Entry 5MY1 (electron microscopy, 7.60 A resolution (low resolution: residue-level contacts below are approximate; hydrogen-bond / salt-bridge calls are withheld)); this record covers chains A and I of the 26 polymer chains in the assembly.

Chain A:
Molecule: 16S ribosomal RNA
Organism: Escherichia coli K-12
Sequence (1542 nucleotides; row label = number of the first residue in the row):
     1 AAAUUGAAGAGUUUGAUCAUGGCUCAGAUUGAACGCUGGCGGCAGGCCUA
    51 ACACAUGCAAGUCGAACGGUAACAGGAAGAAGCUUGCUUCUUUGCUGACG
   101 AGUGGCGGACGGGUGAGUAAUGUCUGGGAAACUGCCUGAUGGAGGGGGAU
   151 AACUACUGGAAACGGUAGCUAAUACCGCAUAACGUCGCAAGACCAAAGAG
   201 GGGGACCUUCGGGCCUCUUGCCAUCGGAUGUGCCCAGAUGGGAUUAGCUA
   251 GUAGGUGGGGUAACGGCUCACCUAGGCGACGAUCCCUAGCUGGUCUGAGA
   301 GGAUGACCAGCCACACUGGAACUGAGACACGGUCCAGACUCCUACGGGAG
   351 GCAGCAGUGGGGAAUAUUGCACAAUGGGCGCAAGCCUGAUGCAGCCAUGC
   401 CGCGUGUAUGAAGAAGGCCUUCGGGUUGUAAAGUACUUUCAGCGGGGAGG
   451 AAGGGAGUAAAGUUAAUACCUUUGCUCAUUGACGUUACCCGCAGAAGAAG
   501 CACCGGCUAACUCCGUGCCAGCAGCCGCGGUAAUACGGAGGGUGCAAGCG
   551 UUAAUCGGAAUUACUGGGCGUAAAGCGCACGCAGGCGGUUUGUUAAGUCA
   601 GAUGUGAAAUCCCCGGGCUCAACCUGGGAACUGCAUCUGAUACUGGCAAG
   651 CUUGAGUCUCGUAGAGGGGGGUAGAAUUCCAGGUGUAGCGGUGAAAUGCG
   701 UAGAGAUCUGGAGGAAUACCGGUGGCGAAGGCGGCCCCCUGGACGAAGAC
   751 UGACGCUCAGGUGCGAAAGCGUGGGGAGCAAACAGGAUUAGAUACCCUGG
   801 UAGUCCACGCCGUAAACGAUGUCGACUUGGAGGUUGUGCCCUUGAGGCGU
   851 GGCUUCCGGAGCUAACGCGUUAAGUCGACCGCCUGGGGAGUACGGCCGCA
   901 AGGUUAAAACUCAAAUGAAUUGACGGGGGCCCGCACAAGCGGUGGAGCAU
   951 GUGGUUUAAUUCGAUGCAACGCGAAGAACCUUACCUGGUCUUGACAUCCA
  1001 CGGAAGUUUUCAGAGAUGAGAAUGUGCCUUCGGGAACCGUGAGACAGGUG
  1051 CUGCAUGGCUGUCGUCAGCUCGUGUUGUGAAAUGUUGGGUUAAGUCCCGC
  1101 AACGAGCGCAACCCUUAUCCUUUGUUGCCAGCGGUCCGGCCGGGAACUCA
  1151 AAGGAGACUGCCAGUGAUAAACUGGAGGAAGGUGGGGAUGACGUCAAGUC
  1201 AUCAUGGCCCUUACGACCAGGGCUACACACGUGCUACAAUGGCGCAUACA
  1251 AAGAGAAGCGACCUCGCGAGAGCAAGCGGACCUCAUAAAGUGCGUCGUAG
  1301 UCCGGAUUGGAGUCUGCAACUCGACUCCAUGAAGUCGGAAUCGCUAGUAA
  1351 UCGUGGAUCAGAAUGCCACGGUGAAUACGUUCCCGGGCCUUGUACACACC
  1401 GCCCGUCACACCAUGGGAGUGGGUUGCAAAAGAAGUAGGUAGCUUAACCU
  1451 UCGGGAGGGCGCUUACCACUUUGUGAUUCAUGACUGGGGUGAAGUCGUAA
  1501 CAAGGUAACCGUAGGGGAACCUGCGGUUGGAUCACCUCCUUA
Not modelled in the structure: 1-4, 1535-1542

Chain I:
Molecule: 30S ribosomal protein S9
Organism: Escherichia coli K-12
Reference sequence: P0A7X3 (RS9_ECOLI); residues 1-129 here correspond to UniProt positions 2-130 (UniProt number = residue number + 1)
Chain sequence (129 residues; row label = number of the first residue in the row):
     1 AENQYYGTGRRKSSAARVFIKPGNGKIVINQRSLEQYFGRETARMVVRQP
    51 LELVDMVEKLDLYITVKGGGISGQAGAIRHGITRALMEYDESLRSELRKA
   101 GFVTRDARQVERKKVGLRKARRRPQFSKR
Not modelled in the structure: 1-2

Chain A / chain I interface:
Contacting residue pairs (108):
  G942(A) - Gln125(I)
  U943(A) - Gln125(I)
  G966(A) - Arg129(I)
  C967(A) - Arg129(I)
  A968(A) - Arg129(I)
  U1116(A) - Gln109(I)
  A1117(A) - Arg105(I)
  A1117(A) - Ala107(I)
  A1117(A) - Gln109(I)
  U1118(A) - Arg10(I)
  U1118(A) - Arg84(I)
  U1118(A) - Arg105(I)
  C1119(A) - Arg10(I)
  C1119(A) - Arg84(I)
  C1128(A) - Arg17(I)
  C1128(A) - Lys67(I)
  C1129(A) - Arg17(I)
  C1129(A) - Lys67(I)
  A1130(A) - Gln4(I)
  A1130(A) - Arg17(I)
  A1130(A) - Phe19(I)
  G1139(A) - Gln31(I)
  C1147(A) - Tyr6(I)
  C1147(A) - Arg17(I)
  U1148(A) - Tyr6(I)
  U1148(A) - Thr8(I)
  U1148(A) - Ala15(I)
  U1148(A) - Arg17(I)
  C1149(A) - Arg10(I)
  G1178(A) - Arg94(I)
  G1178(A) - Arg98(I)
  A1179(A) - Arg98(I)
  A1179(A) - Val103(I)
  A1179(A) - Thr104(I)
  A1179(A) - Arg105(I)
  A1180(A) - Arg98(I)
  A1180(A) - Thr104(I)
  G1186(A) - Arg112(I)
  G1186(A) - Lys114(I)
  G1187(A) - Lys114(I)
  U1232(A) - Gln125(I)
  U1232(A) - Phe126(I)
  U1232(A) - Ser127(I)
  G1233(A) - Arg118(I)
  G1233(A) - Gln125(I)
  A1248(A) - Tyr37(I)
  A1248(A) - Ile71(I)
  C1249(A) - Tyr37(I)
  C1249(A) - Gly69(I)
  C1249(A) - Gly70(I)
  C1249(A) - Ile71(I)
  C1249(A) - Gln74(I)
  A1250(A) - Ser13(I)
  A1250(A) - Lys67(I)
  A1250(A) - Gly68(I)
  A1250(A) - Gly69(I)
  A1289(A) - Ile71(I)
  U1341(A) - Ser127(I)
  C1342(A) - Gln125(I)
  C1342(A) - Phe126(I)
  C1342(A) - Ser127(I)
  G1343(A) - Arg122(I)
  G1343(A) - Arg123(I)
  G1343(A) - Phe126(I)
  G1343(A) - Arg129(I)
  C1344(A) - Arg121(I)
  C1344(A) - Arg123(I)
  U1345(A) - Arg121(I)
  A1346(A) - Arg121(I)
  G1347(A) - Arg11(I)
  G1347(A) - Lys12(I)
  G1347(A) - Arg108(I)
  G1347(A) - Gln109(I)
  G1347(A) - Val110(I)
  U1348(A) - Val110(I)
  U1348(A) - Glu111(I)
  U1348(A) - Arg121(I)
  A1349(A) - Lys119(I)
  A1349(A) - Arg121(I)
  A1349(A) - Arg122(I)
  A1350(A) - Lys119(I)
  A1350(A) - Arg122(I)
  U1351(A) - Lys119(I)
  C1367(A) - Lys113(I)
  C1367(A) - Val115(I)
  C1367(A) - Gly116(I)
  C1367(A) - Leu117(I)
  A1368(A) - Arg112(I)
  A1368(A) - Lys113(I)
  A1368(A) - Lys114(I)
  A1368(A) - Val115(I)
  C1369(A) - Arg112(I)
  C1369(A) - Lys113(I)
  G1370(A) - Ser13(I)
  G1370(A) - Val110(I)
  G1370(A) - Glu111(I)
  G1371(A) - Lys12(I)
  G1371(A) - Ser13(I)
  G1371(A) - Gly69(I)
  G1371(A) - Gly70(I)
  G1371(A) - Val110(I)
  U1372(A) - Lys12(I)
  U1372(A) - Gly70(I)
  U1372(A) - Ile71(I)
  U1372(A) - Ser72(I)
  U1372(A) - Gly73(I)
  G1373(A) - Lys12(I)
  G1373(A) - Ser72(I)
Other interface residues (no listed pair), chain A (50 interface residues in all): A1146, G1231, C1234, A1251, U1291
Other interface residues (no listed pair), chain I (52 interface residues in all): Arg40, Glu41, Tyr63, Thr65, Ala120, Pro124

Summary:
50 residues of chain A and 52 residues of chain I are in contact.
Here chain A is 16S ribosomal RNA and chain I is 30S ribosomal protein S9, both from Escherichia coli K-12.
Entry 5MY1 (E. coli expressome) was determined by electron microscopy.
